3SWM - chains B and E of the 6 polymer chains in the assembly; structure by X-ray diffraction, 4.25 A resolution (low resolution: residue-level contacts below are approximate; hydrogen-bond / salt-bridge calls are withheld).

== Chain B ==
Name: NAC domain-containing protein 19
From: Arabidopsis thaliana
Notes: fragment: NAC domain
UniProtKB: Q9C932 (NAC19_ARATH); numbering as in UniProt (aligned over 1-168)
Chain sequence (174 residues; numbered -5 to 168; the number before each row is that of its first residue; numbers below 1 keep their minus sign (His-5 is residue -5)):
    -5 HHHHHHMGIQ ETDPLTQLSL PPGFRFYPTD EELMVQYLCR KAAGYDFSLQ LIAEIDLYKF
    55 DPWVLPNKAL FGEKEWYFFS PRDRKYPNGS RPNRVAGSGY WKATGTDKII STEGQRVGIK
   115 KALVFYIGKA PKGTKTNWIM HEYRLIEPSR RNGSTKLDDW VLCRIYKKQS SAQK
Unresolved in the structure: -5 to 7, 78-85, 144-151, 164-168
Construct notes: expression tag (-5 to 0)

== Chain E ==
Molecule: oligonucleotide forward
Sequence (26 nucleotides; each row starts with the number of its first residue):
     1 GTCTTGCGTG TTGGAACACG CAACAG

== How chain B and chain E interact ==
Residue-residue contacts - 13 pairs, chain B then chain E:
  Ala97(B) with DA18(E)
  Thr98(B) with DA16(E); DC17(E); DA18(E)
  Gly99(B) with DA16(E); DC17(E)
  Lys129(B) with DA16(E); DC17(E)
  Thr130(B) with DC17(E)
  Ile133(B) with DA16(E)
  Tyr160(B) with DA16(E)
  Lys162(B) with DA16(E); DC17(E)
Interface residues without a listed pair, chain B (13 interface residues in all): Lys96, Val118, Tyr120, Asn131, His135
Interface residues without a listed pair, chain E (5 interface residues in all): DA15, DC19

== Summary ==
Chain B and chain E form an interface of 13 and 5 residues respectively.
Here chain B is NAC domain-containing protein 19 (Arabidopsis thaliana) and chain E is oligonucleotide
forward. Entry 3SWM (The NAC domain of ANAC019 in complex with DNA, gold derivative) was determined by X-ray
diffraction together with 3SWP and 4DUL from the same study.
